Entry 8JZF (electron microscopy, 2.70 A resolution); this record covers chains d and b of the 25 polymer chains in the assembly.

[Chain d]
Molecule: Photosystem I PsaD
Sequence (218 residues; each row starts with the number of its first residue):
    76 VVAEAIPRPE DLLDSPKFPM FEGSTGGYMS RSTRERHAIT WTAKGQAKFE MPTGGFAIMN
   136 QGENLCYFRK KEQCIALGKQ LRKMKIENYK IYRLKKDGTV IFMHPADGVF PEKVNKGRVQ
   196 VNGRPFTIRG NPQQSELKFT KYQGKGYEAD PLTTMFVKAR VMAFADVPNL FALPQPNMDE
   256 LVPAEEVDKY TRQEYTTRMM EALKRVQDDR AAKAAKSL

[Chain b]
Molecule: Photosystem I PsaB
Sequence (663 residues; numbered 35 to 697; the number before each row is that of its first residue):
    35 GRCASSRYLQ VLGSIHDIEC GFGIDNTLSL NLQIFTAHWG HLTIILIWVS SNLYHIASNA
    95 NYSLWVKNPI PSMPIAHNIW DPHFTNSTST PYSHTIITTI LIAYSGIYNQ LYTSGFNTIN
   155 QIYKTTFTFS CLAVISILLA KIHINTHSEL LHKLASHTSQ IPSFFQLLYF LDVAISSVNI
   215 RFNFHTGILV GLFSIGYTGH LLDITIPASR APLIHTSPSY LTFFGGLKSN TSSLYLTDIA
   275 HHHLAIGIIS ILTGHLYSSF RAALGTYIRD ILYTSHLTHS IKSLHLALSL ILASCTPLTS
   335 TTAQHIYSLT PYFYLSYDHI YSTALYVHHS YITSFLAIAS HAHTAITLVR DWVAPLEQES
   395 SSKQIRIHTH KAAIISHLSW VSLWLGFHTL AVYSHNDTCI AFNSPSKQIL IEASNGQLIQ
   455 QASGKALYGT INSINNYNKS FDSFIHPISP GDLYVHHAIA LGLHITVLIL LKGGLEARGS
   515 KLMPDKMEHS FGFSCDGPGR GGTCDISAWD SFYLATFWML NSNAWISFYF HYKHLTPRQF
   575 SESSTYLESW FRDYLWFNST PLIHGYSTLG ANDLSVQSWS FLLTHLAWAS GFMFLISWRG
   635 YWQELIDIIL YIHLKTPILI NLWNGDIYTP LALSIVQARF IGLVHFSTGL ILTYPPFIIG
   695 ATS
Ion coordination: 4Fe-4S cluster Fe: Cys529, Cys538 (shared with 2 residues of chain a)
Residues lining bound ligands:
  - beta-carotene (BCR), molecule 1: Gly74, His75, Thr77, Ile78, Ile171
  - beta-carotene (BCR), molecule 2: Ile229, Ile282, Ile285, Leu286, His289, Leu298
  - beta-carotene (BCR), molecule 3: Val610, Trp613, Ser614, Leu617, Trp636, Leu639, Ile640, Ile643
  - beta-carotene (BCR), molecule 4: Thr650, Ile652, Leu653
  - chlorophyll a (CLA), molecule 1: Ser39, Tyr42, Leu43, Ile640, Ile643, Leu644, His647, Leu653, Trp657, Tyr662, Pro664, Leu665, Leu667
  - chlorophyll a (CLA), molecule 2: Leu43, Leu617, Leu620, Ala621, Ser624, Met627, Phe628, Leu667, Phe674, Ile675, Val678, His679, Thr682
  - chlorophyll a (CLA), molecule 3: Leu46, Gly47, Ser48, Ile49, His50, Asp51, His319, Leu322, Leu326, Phe369, Ile372, Ala373, Ala376, His377, Ile380, Arg384, Phe525, Trp543, Phe546, Phe674, Val678, Thr682, Leu686
  - chlorophyll a (CLA), molecule 4: Ile49, His50, Ile52, Gln67, Ala71, His75, Ile78
  - chlorophyll a (CLA), molecule 5: His50, Ile52, Ile68, Ala71, His72, His75, Leu76, Ile79, Leu318, His319, Ala321, Leu322, Ile325, Leu326, Cys329
  - chlorophyll a (CLA), molecule 6: His50, His75, Ile78, Ile79, Trp82, Ile366, Phe369, Leu370
  - chlorophyll a (CLA), molecule 7: Phe69, Trp73, Leu173, Ile176, His177, Thr180, His181, Ala208, Ile209
  - chlorophyll a (CLA), molecule 8: Phe69, His72, Trp73, Leu76, Ala208, Ile209, Ser211, Ile214, Arg215, Phe218, His219, Ile222, Leu223, Val224, Phe227, Leu332
  - chlorophyll a (CLA), molecule 9: Ile78, Ile81, Trp82, Ser84, Ser85, Tyr88, His89, Asn93, His111, Asn112, Trp114
  - chlorophyll a (CLA), molecule 10: Trp82, Asn86, His89, Ile90, Ala110, His111, Leu135, Ile136, Ala137, Tyr138, Ser139, Ile141, Val610, Gln611, Leu686
  - chlorophyll a (CLA), molecule 11: Trp82, Asn86, Tyr138, Ser139, Ile141, Ala358, Leu359, Val361, His362, Tyr365, Ile366, Phe369, Ile685, Leu686, Tyr688, Pro689, Ile692
  - chlorophyll a (CLA), molecule 12: Trp82, Asn86, Ser139, Gly140, Ile141, Gln144, Leu332, Thr333, Thr336, Ile340, Tyr346, Leu359, His362, His363, Ile366, Leu370
  - chlorophyll a (CLA), molecule 13: His111, Asn112, Ile113, Trp114, Asp115, Pro116, His117, Phe118, Leu135, Ser609, Val610, Trp613
  - chlorophyll a (CLA), molecule 14: Gln144, Thr147, Ser148, Leu223, Val224, Phe227, Ser228, Tyr231, Leu268, Ile273, His276, His277, Ile280, Leu332, Thr335, Thr336, His339, Ile340, Pro345, Tyr346
  - chlorophyll a (CLA), molecule 15: Ser148, Gly149, Phe150, Gln155, Thr159, Thr162, Phe227, Gly230, Tyr231, Gly233, His234, Asp237, Ile238
  - chlorophyll a (CLA), molecule 16: Ile169, Leu172, Ile176
  - chlorophyll a (CLA), molecule 17: Asn217, Phe218, Ile222, Leu226, Ile285, Gly288, His289, Tyr291, Ser293, Phe294, Leu298
  - chlorophyll a (CLA), molecule 18: Ile229, Gly230, Thr232, Gly233, Leu236, Asp237, His249, Thr250, Leu255, Leu278
  - chlorophyll a (CLA), molecule 19: Pro252, Leu255, Thr256, Phe257, His275, Leu278, Ala279, Ile282, Ile283
  - chlorophyll a (CLA), molecule 20: Thr256, Phe257, Gly259, Gly260, Leu268, Asp272, Ile273, His275, His276, Ala279, Ile280, Ile283, His339, Leu343, Leu461, Phe475, Phe478
  - chlorophyll a (CLA), molecule 21: Leu286, Thr287, His289, Leu290, Ala297, Leu298, Gly299, Thr300
  - chlorophyll a (CLA), molecule 22: Leu290, Thr300, Asp304, Ile305, Thr308
  - chlorophyll a (CLA), molecule 23: Tyr365, Thr423, Leu424, Tyr427, Val489, Ala492, Leu495, Asn555, Ala558, Trp559, Phe562, Leu581, Trp584, Phe585, Leu589, Ser593, Ile597, Phe615, His619, Trp622, Phe680, Leu684, Thr687, Tyr688, Phe691
  - chlorophyll a (CLA), molecule 24: Lys397, Arg400, Ile401, Thr403, His404, Ile408, His411, Leu505
  - chlorophyll a (CLA), molecule 25: Ala407, His411, Trp414
  - chlorophyll a (CLA), molecule 26: Ile408, His411, Leu412, Trp414, Val415, Ala494, Leu497, His498, Val501, Leu505
  - chlorophyll a (CLA), molecule 27: Ser410, His411, Ser413, Trp414, Leu417, Phe421
  - chlorophyll a (CLA), molecule 28: Ser413, Ser416, Leu417, Gly420, Phe421, Leu424, Leu495, Ile499, Leu502, Ile503, Leu548, Phe551, Trp552
  - chlorophyll a (CLA), molecule 29: Trp414, Leu417, Trp418, Phe421, His422
  - chlorophyll a (CLA), molecule 30: Trp414, Val415, Trp418, Leu419, Ile445, Glu446, Ala447, Ser448, Asn449, Gly450, Ile482, Leu487, His490, His491, Ala494, His498
  - chlorophyll a (CLA), molecule 31: Leu424, Ser428, Asp431, Leu495, Phe551, Trp552, Asn555, Trp559, Leu581, Phe585, Leu589, Trp622, Phe680, Leu684
  - chlorophyll a (CLA), molecule 32: Ala425, Val426, Ser428, His429, Thr432, Cys433, Phe436, Lys441, Ile443
  - chlorophyll a (CLA), molecule 33: Ser448, Asn449, Leu452
  - chlorophyll a (CLA), molecule 34: Phe585, Leu589, Trp590
  - chlorophyll a (CLA), molecule 35: Trp613, Leu616, Leu617, His619, Leu620, Trp622, Ala623, Phe626
  - chlorophyll a (CLA), molecule 36: Leu620, Ala623, Ser624, Phe626, Met627, Ile630, Ser631, Tyr635, Trp636, Leu639
  - chlorophyll a (CLA), molecule 37: Ile643, Ile646, His647, Thr650, Leu653
  - chlorophyll a (CLA), molecule 38: Tyr645, Ile646, Lys649, Thr650, Pro651
  - chlorophyll a (CLA), molecule 39: Thr650, Pro651, Ile652, Leu653
  - Diadinoxanthin (DD6; (3S,3'R,5R,6S,7cis)-7',8'-didehydro-5,6-dihydro-5,6-epoxy-beta,beta-carotene-3,3'-diol): Leu76, Ile79, Trp82, Val83, Phe218, Ile222, Leu223, Leu226, Phe227
  - phylloquinone (PQN): Tyr42, Met627, Phe628, Ser631, Trp632, Arg633, Trp636, Ile640, Leu665, Ala666, Leu667, Ala672
  - 4Fe-4S cluster (SF4): Ser528, Cys529, Gly531, Pro532, Thr537, Cys538, Trp632, Ile669, Arg673

[Interface between chain d and chain b]
Residue-residue contacts (67; chain d residue first):
  Thr100(d) with Tyr645(b)
  Met104(d) with Tyr645(b), hydrophobic
  Arg106(d) with Ile654(b)
  Ser107(d) with Leu648(b); Asn658(b); Asp660(b)
  Ile203(d) with Asp519(b)
  Arg204(d) with Pro518(b), hydrogen bond (side chain-backbone); Asp519(b); Met521(b); Glu522(b), salt bridge
  Asn206(d) with Glu522(b)
  Pro207(d) with Glu522(b)
  Gln208(d) with Trp386(b); Val387(b); Ala388(b), hydrogen bond (side chain-backbone); Arg512(b), hydrogen bond; Met521(b)
  Gln209(d) with Met521(b), hydrogen bond (side chain-backbone); Glu522(b), hydrogen bond (side chain-backbone); His523(b), hydrogen bond (side chain-backbone)
  Ser210(d) with Val383(b); Arg384(b), hydrogen bond (side chain-backbone); Asp385(b); Trp386(b), hydrogen bond (side chain-backbone); Arg512(b)
  Glu211(d) with Val387(b)
  Lys213(d) with Arg384(b); Asp385(b), salt bridge
  Phe214(d) with Asp59(b); Thr61(b); Leu64(b), hydrophobic
  Gln218(d) with Glu53(b)
  Tyr222(d) with Glu522(b)
  Lys233(d) with Leu390(b)
  Val236(d) with Ala388(b); Pro389(b), hydrophobic; Leu390(b), hydrophobic
  Met237(d) with Leu390(b), hydrophobic
  Val242(d) with Arg303(b); Tyr307(b)
  Leu248(d) with Gln200(b)
  Pro249(d) with Gln200(b), hydrogen bond (backbone-side chain)
  Gln250(d) with Phe204(b)
  Pro251(d) with Gln200(b); Phe204(b)
  Met253(d) with Leu201(b), hydrophobic
  Leu256(d) with Ser193(b)
  Val257(d) with Ser190(b); His191(b); Thr192(b), hydrogen bond (backbone-backbone)
  Pro258(d) with Ser190(b); His191(b); Thr192(b)
  Ala259(d) with Ser190(b)
  Glu260(d) with Leu188(b); Ala189(b); Ser190(b), hydrogen bond (side chain-backbone); His191(b), hydrogen bond (side chain-backbone); Thr192(b)
  Lys264(d) with Gln194(b)
  Tyr270(d) with Gln194(b), hydrogen bond; Pro196(b)
  Arg273(d) with Gln194(b), hydrogen bond
  Met274(d) with Ile195(b), hydrophobic; Pro196(b); Ser197(b)
Other interface residues (no listed pair), chain d (36 interface residues in all): Gly221, Pro243
Other interface residues (no listed pair), chain b (41 interface residues in all): Ile58, Asn60, Lys649

[Summary]
36 residues of chain d face 41 of chain b across their interface, with 14 hydrogen bonds and 2 salt bridges.
Among the polar pairs are Arg204(d)-Glu522(b), Lys213(d)-Asp385(b) and Arg204(d)-Pro518(b).
Chain d is Photosystem I PsaD and chain b is Photosystem I PsaB; the structure, PSI-AcpPCI supercomplex from
Symbiodinium, was determined by electron microscopy together with 8JW0 and 8JZE from the same study.
